Entry 7TKK (electron microscopy, 7.30 A resolution (low resolution: residue-level contacts below are approximate; hydrogen-bond / salt-bridge calls are withheld)); this record covers chains V and W of the 27 polymer chains in the assembly.

== Chain V ==
Name: ATP synthase subunit d
Organism: Saccharomyces cerevisiae
UniProt: P30902 (ATP7_YEAST); residues 1-173 here correspond to UniProt positions 2-174 (UniProt number = residue number + 1)
Sequence (173 residues; numbered 1 to 173; the number before each row is that of its first residue):
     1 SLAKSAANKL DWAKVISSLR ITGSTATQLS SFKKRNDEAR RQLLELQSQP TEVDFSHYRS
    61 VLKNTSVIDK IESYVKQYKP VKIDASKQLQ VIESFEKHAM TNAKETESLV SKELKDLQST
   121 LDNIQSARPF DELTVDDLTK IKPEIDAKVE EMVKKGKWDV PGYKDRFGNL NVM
Unresolved in the structure: 1-2
Swiss-Prot annotation at these positions:
  - modified residue: Ser1 (N-acetylserine)

== Chain W ==
Name: ATP synthase subunit f
Organism: Saccharomyces cerevisiae
UniProt: Q06405 (ATPK_YEAST); residues 1-95 here correspond to UniProt positions 7-101 (UniProt number = residue number + 6)
Sequence (95 residues; each row starts with the number of its first residue):
     1 VSTLIPPKVV SSKNIGSAPN AKRIANVVHF YKSLPQGPAP AIKANTRLAR YKAKYFDGDN
    61 ASGKPLWHFA LGIIAFGYSM EYYFHLRHHK GAEEH
Unresolved in the structure: 86-95

== Interface between chain V and chain W ==
Contacting residue pairs (8; chain V residue first):
  Ser30(V) - Ser2(W)
  Asn102(V) - Lys8(W)
  Ala103(V) - Lys8(W)
  Arg128(V) - Pro35(W)
  Pro129(V) - Leu34(W)
  Pro129(V) - Pro35(W)
  Glu132(V) - Gln36(W)
  Glu132(V) - Gly37(W)
Interface residues without a listed pair, chain V (13 interface residues in all): Gly23, Thr106, Asn123, Ile124, Ala127, Asp131, Leu133
Interface residues without a listed pair, chain W (10 interface residues in all): Pro7, Val10, Phe30, Tyr31

== Summary ==
Chain V and chain W form an interface of 13 and 10 residues respectively.
Chain V is ATP synthase subunit d and chain W is ATP synthase subunit f, both from Saccharomyces cerevisiae;
the structure, Yeast ATP synthase State 2catalytic(e) with 10 mM ATP backbone model, was determined by
electron microscopy, deposited together with 7TJS, 7TJT, 7TJU, 7TJV, 7TJW, 7TJX and 30 further entries.
